PDB entry 8VDE | electron microscopy, 3.40 A resolution | chains P5 and P6 of the 27 polymer chains in the assembly

== Chain P5 (and P6) ==
Name: Portal protein
Organism: Dubowvirus dv80alpha
Notes: chain P6 of this document is another copy of the same molecule, construct and numbering; everything in this record applies to it too
Sequence (511 residues; each row starts with the number of its first residue):
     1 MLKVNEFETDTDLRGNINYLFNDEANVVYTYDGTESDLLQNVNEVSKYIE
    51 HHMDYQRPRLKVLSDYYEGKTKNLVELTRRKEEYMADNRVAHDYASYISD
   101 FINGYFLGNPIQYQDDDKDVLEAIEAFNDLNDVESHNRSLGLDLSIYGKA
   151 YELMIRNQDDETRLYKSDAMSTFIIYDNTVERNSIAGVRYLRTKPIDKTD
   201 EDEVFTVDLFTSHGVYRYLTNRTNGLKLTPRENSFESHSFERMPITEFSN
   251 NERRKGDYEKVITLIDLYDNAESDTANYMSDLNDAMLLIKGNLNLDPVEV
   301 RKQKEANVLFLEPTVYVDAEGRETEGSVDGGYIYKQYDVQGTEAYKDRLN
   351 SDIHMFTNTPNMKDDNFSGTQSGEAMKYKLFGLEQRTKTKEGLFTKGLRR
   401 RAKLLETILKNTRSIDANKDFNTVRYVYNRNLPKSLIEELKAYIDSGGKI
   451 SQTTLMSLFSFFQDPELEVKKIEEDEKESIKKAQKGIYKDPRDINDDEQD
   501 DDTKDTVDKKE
Unresolved in the structure: 1-15, 482-511 (chain P6: 482-511)

== How chain P5 and chain P6 interact ==
Residue-residue contacts (164; chain P5 residue first):
  Ser-64(P5) / Arg-253(P6)  hydrogen bond
  Tyr-67(P5) / Arg-253(P6)
  Tyr-67(P5) / Lys-260(P6)  hydrogen bond (backbone-side chain)
  Glu-68(P5) / Phe-21(P6)
  Glu-68(P5) / Arg-253(P6)  salt bridge
  Glu-68(P5) / Lys-255(P6)  salt bridge
  Glu-68(P5) / Lys-260(P6)
  Lys-70(P5) / Phe-21(P6)
  Lys-70(P5) / Asp-23(P6)  salt bridge
  Leu-77(P5) / Arg-14(P6)
  Leu-77(P5) / Asn-16(P6)
  Thr-78(P5) / Leu-13(P6)  hydrogen bond (side chain-backbone)
  Tyr-84(P5) / Arg-79(P6)  hydrogen bond (backbone-side chain)
  Met-85(P5) / Arg-79(P6)  hydrogen bond (backbone-side chain)
  Ala-86(P5) / Arg-79(P6)
  Arg-89(P5) / Asn-16(P6)
  Val-90(P5) / Leu-267(P6)  hydrophobic
  Ala-91(P5) / Lys-260(P6)
  His-92(P5) / Asp-352(P6)
  His-92(P5) / Phe-356(P6)
  Asp-93(P5) / Lys-260(P6)  salt bridge
  Tyr-94(P5) / Met-355(P6)  hydrophobic
  Tyr-94(P5) / Phe-356(P6)  hydrophobic
  Ser-96(P5) / Lys-260(P6)  hydrogen bond
  Ser-96(P5) / Arg-386(P6)
  Tyr-97(P5) / Met-355(P6)
  Tyr-97(P5) / Asn-358(P6)
  Tyr-97(P5) / Arg-386(P6)
  Asp-100(P5) / Gln-385(P6)
  Asp-100(P5) / Arg-386(P6)  salt bridge
  Phe-101(P5) / Phe-381(P6)  hydrophobic
  Gly-104(P5) / Gln-385(P6)
  Tyr-105(P5) / Gln-385(P6)  hydrogen bond (backbone-side chain)
  Gly-108(P5) / Lys-388(P6)
  Asp-132(P5) / Lys-396(P6)  salt bridge
  Ser-135(P5) / Gly-392(P6)
  Arg-138(P5) / Lys-388(P6)
  Arg-138(P5) / Thr-389(P6)
  Arg-138(P5) / Gly-392(P6)
  Asp-143(P5) / Glu-252(P6)
  Ile-146(P5) / Arg-253(P6)
  Tyr-147(P5) / Arg-253(P6)  hydrogen bond
  Asn-157(P5) / Glu-181(P6)  hydrogen bond
  Tyr-165(P5) / Val-180(P6)  hydrophobic
  Tyr-165(P5) / Glu-181(P6)  hydrogen bond
  Lys-194(P5) / Glu-24(P6)  salt bridge
  Ile-196(P5) / Lys-47(P6)
  Ile-196(P5) / Tyr-48(P6)
  Ile-196(P5) / His-51(P6)
  Thr-199(P5) / Glu-24(P6)
  Tyr-268(P5) / Arg-348(P6)  hydrogen bond
  Tyr-268(P5) / Asp-352(P6)  hydrogen bond
  Glu-272(P5) / Arg-348(P6)
  Glu-272(P5) / Leu-349(P6)
  Thr-275(P5) / Tyr-345(P6)
  Ala-276(P5) / Leu-267(P6)  hydrophobic
  Ala-276(P5) / Tyr-345(P6)
  Met-279(P5) / Asp-274(P6)
  Met-279(P5) / Thr-342(P6)
  Met-279(P5) / Tyr-345(P6)  hydrophobic
  Asp-284(P5) / Tyr-278(P6)
  Ala-285(P5) / Tyr-278(P6)  hydrophobic
  Ala-285(P5) / Leu-282(P6)
  Ala-285(P5) / Gln-336(P6)
  Arg-301(P5) / Glu-83(P6)  salt bridge
  Arg-301(P5) / Tyr-84(P6)
  Gln-303(P5) / Asp-281(P6)  hydrogen bond (side chain-backbone)
  Gln-303(P5) / Leu-282(P6)
  Gln-303(P5) / Asn-283(P6)  hydrogen bond (side chain-backbone)
  Lys-304(P5) / Met-279(P6)
  Lys-304(P5) / Ser-280(P6)
  Lys-304(P5) / Asp-281(P6)
  Lys-304(P5) / Leu-282(P6)  hydrogen bond (side chain-backbone)
  Lys-304(P5) / Asn-283(P6)
  Ala-306(P5) / Asn-283(P6)  hydrogen bond (backbone-side chain)
  Ala-306(P5) / Met-286(P6)
  Asn-307(P5) / Met-286(P6)
  Asn-307(P5) / Leu-287(P6)  hydrogen bond (backbone-backbone)
  Val-308(P5) / Leu-287(P6)
  Val-308(P5) / Val-300(P6)  hydrophobic
  Leu-309(P5) / Leu-287(P6)  hydrogen bond (backbone-backbone)
  Leu-309(P5) / Leu-288(P6)
  Leu-309(P5) / Ile-289(P6)  hydrogen bond (backbone-backbone)
  Phe-310(P5) / Ile-289(P6)
  Phe-310(P5) / Gly-291(P6)
  Phe-310(P5) / Leu-293(P6)
  Phe-310(P5) / Leu-295(P6)  hydrophobic
  Leu-311(P5) / Leu-288(P6)  hydrophobic
  Leu-311(P5) / Ile-289(P6)  hydrogen bond (backbone-backbone)
  Leu-311(P5) / Lys-290(P6)
  Leu-311(P5) / Gly-291(P6)  hydrogen bond (backbone-backbone)
  Glu-312(P5) / Gly-291(P6)
  Glu-312(P5) / Asn-292(P6)
  Pro-313(P5) / Gly-291(P6)
  Pro-313(P5) / Asn-292(P6)
  Val-315(P5) / Asn-292(P6)
  Val-315(P5) / Tyr-316(P6)
  Arg-322(P5) / Asp-318(P6)  salt bridge
  Glu-323(P5) / Tyr-316(P6)
  Glu-325(P5) / Asn-292(P6)
  Glu-325(P5) / Tyr-316(P6)  hydrogen bond
  Glu-325(P5) / Gly-326(P6)
  Glu-325(P5) / Ser-327(P6)  hydrogen bond (side chain-backbone)
  Asp-329(P5) / Lys-290(P6)  salt bridge
  Gly-330(P5) / Leu-288(P6)
  Tyr-332(P5) / Asn-283(P6)  hydrogen bond (side chain-backbone)
  Tyr-332(P5) / Met-286(P6)
  Tyr-332(P5) / Ile-333(P6)  hydrophobic
  Tyr-332(P5) / Tyr-334(P6)
  Tyr-332(P5) / Lys-335(P6)
  Tyr-334(P5) / Gln-336(P6)
  Tyr-334(P5) / Tyr-337(P6)
  Tyr-334(P5) / Asp-338(P6)
  Lys-335(P5) / Asp-338(P6)
  Gln-336(P5) / Asp-338(P6)
  Tyr-337(P5) / Asp-338(P6)
  Tyr-337(P5) / Gly-341(P6)  hydrogen bond (side chain-backbone)
  Tyr-337(P5) / Tyr-345(P6)
  Val-339(P5) / Gly-341(P6)
  Val-339(P5) / Ala-344(P6)  hydrophobic
  Glu-343(P5) / Arg-348(P6)  salt bridge
  Lys-346(P5) / Arg-348(P6)
  Asp-347(P5) / Arg-348(P6)  salt bridge
  Asn-350(P5) / Met-355(P6)
  His-354(P5) / Met-355(P6)
  Asp-365(P5) / Tyr-378(P6)  hydrogen bond
  Phe-367(P5) / Tyr-378(P6)  hydrophobic
  Gly-369(P5) / Ser-368(P6)  hydrogen bond (backbone-side chain)
  Thr-370(P5) / Ser-368(P6)
  Thr-370(P5) / Glu-374(P6)
  Ser-372(P5) / Glu-374(P6)
  Ser-372(P5) / Lys-377(P6)
  Ser-372(P5) / Tyr-378(P6)  hydrogen bond (side chain-backbone)
  Met-376(P5) / Tyr-378(P6)  hydrophobic
  Met-376(P5) / Phe-381(P6)  hydrophobic
  Lys-379(P5) / Tyr-378(P6)  hydrogen bond
  Asn-431(P5) / Phe-381(P6)
  Asn-431(P5) / Gln-385(P6)  hydrogen bond
  Pro-433(P5) / Phe-381(P6)
  Lys-434(P5) / Lys-377(P6)  hydrogen bond (backbone-side chain)
  Ser-435(P5) / Glu-374(P6)
  Ile-437(P5) / Ala-442(P6)  hydrophobic
  Ile-444(P5) / Ser-446(P6)
  Gln-452(P5) / Tyr-443(P6)
  Gln-452(P5) / Gly-447(P6)  hydrogen bond (side chain-backbone)
  Gln-452(P5) / Lys-449(P6)
  Leu-455(P5) / Tyr-443(P6)  hydrophobic
  Leu-455(P5) / Gly-448(P6)
  Met-456(P5) / Tyr-443(P6)
  Met-456(P5) / Lys-449(P6)
  Phe-459(P5) / Glu-439(P6)
  Phe-459(P5) / Tyr-443(P6)  hydrophobic
  Ser-460(P5) / Lys-434(P6)  hydrogen bond
  Phe-461(P5) / Leu-458(P6)  hydrophobic
  Phe-462(P5) / Tyr-443(P6)
  Glu-468(P5) / Ile-450(P6)
  Glu-468(P5) / Ser-451(P6)  hydrogen bond (side chain-backbone)
  Glu-468(P5) / Thr-454(P6)  hydrogen bond
  Lys-471(P5) / Ser-451(P6)  hydrogen bond (backbone-side chain)
  Lys-471(P5) / Thr-453(P6)
  Lys-471(P5) / Thr-454(P6)  hydrogen bond
  Ile-472(P5) / Lys-449(P6)
  Ile-472(P5) / Ser-451(P6)
  Glu-476(P5) / Lys-449(P6)  salt bridge
Also at the interface, not in a pair above, chain P5 (112 interface residues in all): Leu-74, Glu-82, Asn-88, Glu-134, Leu-142, Lys-166, Arg-189, Thr-193, Tyr-278, Met-286, Leu-287, Glu-305, Gly-321, Val-328, Met-362, Asn-366, Ala-375, Leu-380, Leu-432, Asp-475
Also at the interface, not in a pair above, chain P6 (96 interface residues in all): Asp-12, Tyr-29, Asp-32, Thr-263, Leu-264, Asp-284, Gln-303, Val-317, Arg-322, Gln-340, Ala-375, Gly-382, Glu-384, Leu-436, Leu-440, Gln-452

== Overview ==
112 residues of chain P5 and 96 residues of chain P6 are in contact; the contacts include 37 hydrogen bonds
and 13 salt bridges. Polar pairs include Glu-68(P5)/Arg-253(P6), Glu-68(P5)/Lys-255(P6) and
Lys-70(P5)/Asp-23(P6).
Both chains are Portal protein (Dubowvirus dv80alpha). Entry 8VDE (SaPI1 portal-capsid interface in mature
capsids with DNA) was determined by electron microscopy (same publication as 8V8B, 8VD4, 8VD5, 8VD8 and 8VDC).
